Entry 7RKT (X-ray diffraction, 2.10 A resolution); this record covers chain A.

[Chain A]
Molecule: Protein CYP51
From: Naegleria fowleri
Reference sequence: A0A2H4A2U9 (A0A2H4A2U9_NAEFO); numbering as in UniProt (aligned over 1-466)
Chain sequence (466 residues; numbered 1 to 466; the number before each row is that of its first residue):
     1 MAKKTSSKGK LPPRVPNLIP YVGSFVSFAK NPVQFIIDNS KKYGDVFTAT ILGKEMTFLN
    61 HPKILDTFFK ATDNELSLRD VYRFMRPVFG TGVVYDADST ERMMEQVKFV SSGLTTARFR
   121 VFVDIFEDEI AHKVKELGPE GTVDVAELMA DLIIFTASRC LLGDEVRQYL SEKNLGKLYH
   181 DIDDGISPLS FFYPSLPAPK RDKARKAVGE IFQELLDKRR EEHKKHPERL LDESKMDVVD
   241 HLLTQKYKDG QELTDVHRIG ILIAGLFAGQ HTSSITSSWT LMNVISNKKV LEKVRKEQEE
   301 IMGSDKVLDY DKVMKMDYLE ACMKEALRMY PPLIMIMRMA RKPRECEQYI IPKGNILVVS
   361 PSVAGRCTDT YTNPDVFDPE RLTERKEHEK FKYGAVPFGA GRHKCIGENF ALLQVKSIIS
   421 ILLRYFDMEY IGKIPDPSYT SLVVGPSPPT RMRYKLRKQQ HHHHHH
Unresolved in the structure: 1-9, 462-466
Bound ions: heme Fe: Cys405 (together with 5UR)
Small-molecule neighbours:
  - 5UR ((1S)-1-(2,4-dichlorophenyl)-2-(1H-imidazol-1-yl)ethyl 3-(trifluoromethyl)benzoate): Tyr82, Phe84, Met85, Phe89, Val94, Tyr95, Val107, Val110, Ile261, Ala264, Gly265, Phe267, Ala268, Thr272, Leu333, Cys405, Leu442, Val443
  - heme (HEM): Leu78, Tyr82, Val107, Val110, Leu114, Gly265, Ala268, Gly269, Thr272, Ser273, Thr276, Met323, Leu327, Pro332, Leu333, Ile336, Arg338, Val396, Pro397, Phe398, Gly399, Arg402, His403, Lys404, Cys405, Ile406, Gly407, Phe410, Ala411

[Overview]
Chain A binds heme and compound 5UR.
Chain A is Protein CYP51 (Naegleria fowleri); the structure, Naegleria fowleri CYP51 (NfCYP51) complex with
(S)-1-(2,4-dichlorophenyl)-2-(1H-imidazol-1-yl)ethyl 3-(trifluoromethyl)benzoate, was determined by X-ray
diffraction (same publication as 7RKR and 7RKW).
